Entry 8UR2 (X-ray diffraction, 1.90 A resolution); this record covers chains A and C of the 3 polymer chains in the assembly.

Chain A (and C):
Name: Macrophage migration inhibitory factor
Organism: Trichomonas vaginalis G3
Notes: chain C of this document is another copy of the same molecule, construct and numbering; everything in this record applies to it too
UniProt: A2DXT4 (A2DXT4_TRIV3); residues 14-128 here correspond to UniProt positions 1-115 (UniProt number = residue number - 13)
Sequence (136 residues; each row starts with the number of its first residue; numbers below 1 keep their minus sign (Met-7 is residue -7)):
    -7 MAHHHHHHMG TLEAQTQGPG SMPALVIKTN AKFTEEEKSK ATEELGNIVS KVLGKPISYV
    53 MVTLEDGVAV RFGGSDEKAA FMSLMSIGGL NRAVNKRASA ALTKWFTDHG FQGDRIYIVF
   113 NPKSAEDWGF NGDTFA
Not modelled in the structure: -7 to 11, 81-82 (chain C: -7 to 12, 81-82, 115-128)
Sequence notes: expression tag (-7 to 13)
From the paper describing this entry:
  - binding site for pyruvic acid: Asp68

Chain A / chain C interface:
Residue-residue contacts (34):
  Lys20(A) - Lys20(C)
  Lys20(A) - Thr55(C)
  Lys20(A) - Glu57(C)  salt bridge
  Glu57(A) - Glu57(C)
  Val60(A) - Leu56(C)
  Val60(A) - Glu57(C)
  Ala61(A) - Lys30(C)
  Ala61(A) - Val54(C)
  Ala61(A) - Thr55(C)
  Ala61(A) - Leu56(C)  hydrogen bond (backbone-backbone)
  Val62(A) - Met53(C)  hydrophobic
  Val62(A) - Val54(C)
  Arg63(A) - Ser31(C)  hydrogen bond
  Arg63(A) - Thr34(C)  hydrogen bond
  Arg63(A) - Glu35(C)  salt bridge
  Arg63(A) - Val52(C)
  Arg63(A) - Met53(C)
  Arg63(A) - Val54(C)  hydrogen bond (backbone-backbone)
  Phe64(A) - Val52(C)
  Phe64(A) - Met53(C)  hydrophobic
  Gly65(A) - Ile49(C)
  Gly65(A) - Ser50(C)
  Gly65(A) - Val52(C)  hydrogen bond (backbone-backbone)
  Gly66(A) - Glu35(C)
  Gly66(A) - Ile49(C)
  Asp68(A) - Ser31(C)
  Ala72(A) - Met53(C)
  Phe73(A) - Ala16(C)  hydrophobic
  Phe73(A) - Met53(C)  hydrophobic
  Phe73(A) - Met77(C)  hydrophobic
  Tyr109(A) - Met14(C)  hydrogen bond (side chain-backbone)
  Tyr109(A) - Pro15(C)
  Tyr109(A) - Ala16(C)
  Tyr109(A) - Met53(C)  hydrophobic
Interface residues without a listed pair, chain C (19 interface residues in all): Val18, Tyr51

In short:
13 residues of chain A and 19 residues of chain C are in contact, with 6 hydrogen bonds and 2 salt bridges.
Among the polar pairs are Lys20(A)-Glu57(C), Arg63(A)-Glu35(C) and Arg63(A)-Ser31(C). From the paper: a
binding site for pyruvic acid at Asp68(A).
Both chains are Macrophage migration inhibitory factor (Trichomonas vaginalis G3). Entry 8UR2 (Crystal
Structure of macrophage migration inhibitory factor (MIF) from Trichomonas vaginalis (I41 form)) was
determined by X-ray diffraction, deposited together with 8UR4 and 8UZ4.
